4PO7 - chains A and N of the 3 polymer chains in the assembly; structure by X-ray diffraction, 2.66 A resolution.

Chain A:
Protein: Sortilin
From: Homo sapiens
Reference sequence: Q99523 (SORT_HUMAN); residues 45-723 here correspond to UniProt positions 78-756 (UniProt number = residue number + 33)
Chain sequence (685 residues; each row starts with the number of its first residue):
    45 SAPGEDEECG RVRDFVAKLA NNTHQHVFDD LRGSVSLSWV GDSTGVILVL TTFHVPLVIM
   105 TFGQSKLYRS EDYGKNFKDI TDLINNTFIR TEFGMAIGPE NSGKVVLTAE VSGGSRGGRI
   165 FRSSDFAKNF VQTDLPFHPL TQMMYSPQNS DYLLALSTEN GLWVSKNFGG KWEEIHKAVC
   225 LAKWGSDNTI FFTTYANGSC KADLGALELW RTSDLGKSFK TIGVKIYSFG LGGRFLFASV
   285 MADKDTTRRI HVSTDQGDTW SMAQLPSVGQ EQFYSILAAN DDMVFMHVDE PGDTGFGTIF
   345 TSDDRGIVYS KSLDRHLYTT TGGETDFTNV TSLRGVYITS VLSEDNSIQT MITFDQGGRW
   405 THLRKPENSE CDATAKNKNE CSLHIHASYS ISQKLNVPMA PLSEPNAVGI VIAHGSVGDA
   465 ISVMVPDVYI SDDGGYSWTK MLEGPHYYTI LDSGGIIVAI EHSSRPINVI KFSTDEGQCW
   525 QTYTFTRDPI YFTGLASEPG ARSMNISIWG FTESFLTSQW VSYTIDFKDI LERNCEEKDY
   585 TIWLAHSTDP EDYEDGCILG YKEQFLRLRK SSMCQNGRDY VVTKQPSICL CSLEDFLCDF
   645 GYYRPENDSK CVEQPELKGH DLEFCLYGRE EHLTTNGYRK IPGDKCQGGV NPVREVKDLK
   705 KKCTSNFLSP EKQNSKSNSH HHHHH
Unresolved in the structure: 45-52, 559, 650-652, 715-729
Construct notes: variant Met617 (Val650 in Q99523); expression tag (724-729)
Disulfide bonds: Cys53-Cys523, Cys224-Cys244, Cys415-Cys425, Cys579-Cys618, Cys601-Cys633, Cys635-Cys690, Cys642-Cys655, Cys669-Cys707
Covalent attachments: N-acetylglucosamine (NAG) linked to Asn129, Asn373, Asn549
What the authors report for this chain:
  - post-translational modification sites: Asn129, Asn549
  - post-translational modification sites: Asn65, Asn241, Asn373, Asn651 (proposed by the authors, not directly observed)
  - conformationally variable residues (order/disorder transition): Phe97 to Gln108, Glu557 to Gln563

Chain N:
Protein: Neurotensin/neuromedin N
Reference sequence: P30990 (NEUT_HUMAN); residues 1-13 here correspond to UniProt positions 151-163 (UniProt number = residue number + 150)
Chain sequence (13 residues; numbered 1 to 13; the number before each row is that of its first residue):
     1 ELYENKPRRP YIL
Unresolved in the structure: 6-9
Modified residues: Glu1 (pyroglutamic acid; PCA)
UniProt features mapped onto this chain:
  - site (Cleavage): Pro10, Tyr11, Tyr11, Ile12

How chain A and chain N interact:
Contacting residue pairs (38):
  Val79(A) - Glu1(N)
  Val79(A) - Leu2(N)
  Val79(A) - Tyr3(N)  hydrogen bond (backbone-backbone)
  Ser80(A) - Tyr3(N)
  Leu81(A) - Tyr3(N)  hydrogen bond (backbone-backbone)
  Leu81(A) - Glu4(N)
  Leu81(A) - Asn5(N)  hydrogen bond (backbone-backbone)
  Ser82(A) - Asn5(N)  hydrogen bond
  Trp83(A) - Asn5(N)
  Lys227(A) - Tyr11(N)
  Tyr271(A) - Leu13(N)
  Ser272(A) - Ile12(N)
  Ser272(A) - Leu13(N)
  Phe273(A) - Leu13(N)
  Gly274(A) - Tyr11(N)
  Gly274(A) - Leu13(N)
  Leu275(A) - Tyr11(N)
  Phe281(A) - Leu13(N)  hydrophobic
  Ser283(A) - Leu13(N)  hydrogen bond (side chain-backbone)
  Arg292(A) - Leu13(N)  hydrogen bond (side chain-backbone)
  Ile294(A) - Leu13(N)  hydrophobic
  Phe317(A) - Ile12(N)  hydrophobic
  Phe317(A) - Leu13(N)
  Tyr318(A) - Tyr11(N)
  Tyr318(A) - Ile12(N)
  Tyr318(A) - Leu13(N)  hydrogen bond (backbone-backbone)
  Ser319(A) - Pro10(N)
  Ser319(A) - Tyr11(N)
  Ser319(A) - Ile12(N)
  Ile320(A) - Pro10(N)
  Ile320(A) - Tyr11(N)  hydrogen bond (backbone-backbone)
  Tyr362(A) - Pro10(N)
  Tyr362(A) - Ile12(N)
  Thr537(A) - Leu2(N)
  Gly538(A) - Glu4(N)
  Leu539(A) - Glu4(N)
  Trp553(A) - Leu2(N)  hydrophobic
  Trp564(A) - Glu1(N)
Interface residues without a listed pair, chain A (27 interface residues in all): Gly366, Ala540

Summary:
Chain A and chain N form an interface of 27 and 9 residues respectively; the contacts include 8 hydrogen
bonds. Polar pairs include Ser82(A)-Asn5(N), Ser283(A)-Leu13(N) and Arg292(A)-Leu13(N). N-acetylglucosamine is
covalently linked to Asn129(A), Asn373(A) and Asn549(A). The paper reports modification sites Asn129(A),
Asn549(A) and Asn65(A) among others; conformational variability at Phe97(A) and Glu557(A).
Chain A is Sortilin (Homo sapiens) and chain N is Neurotensin/neuromedin N; the structure, Structure of the
Sortilin:neurotensin complex at excess neurotensin concentration, was determined by X-ray diffraction.
